2VYF - chains A and B; structure by X-ray diffraction, 3.60 A resolution.

Chain A:
Molecule: Replicative DNA helicase
Source organism: Geobacillus kaustophilus HTA426
Notes: EC 3.6.1.-
Reference sequence: Q5KU75 (Q5KU75_GEOKA); residue numbers follow UniProt; this construct covers 1-454
Sequence (454 residues; each row starts with the number of its first residue):
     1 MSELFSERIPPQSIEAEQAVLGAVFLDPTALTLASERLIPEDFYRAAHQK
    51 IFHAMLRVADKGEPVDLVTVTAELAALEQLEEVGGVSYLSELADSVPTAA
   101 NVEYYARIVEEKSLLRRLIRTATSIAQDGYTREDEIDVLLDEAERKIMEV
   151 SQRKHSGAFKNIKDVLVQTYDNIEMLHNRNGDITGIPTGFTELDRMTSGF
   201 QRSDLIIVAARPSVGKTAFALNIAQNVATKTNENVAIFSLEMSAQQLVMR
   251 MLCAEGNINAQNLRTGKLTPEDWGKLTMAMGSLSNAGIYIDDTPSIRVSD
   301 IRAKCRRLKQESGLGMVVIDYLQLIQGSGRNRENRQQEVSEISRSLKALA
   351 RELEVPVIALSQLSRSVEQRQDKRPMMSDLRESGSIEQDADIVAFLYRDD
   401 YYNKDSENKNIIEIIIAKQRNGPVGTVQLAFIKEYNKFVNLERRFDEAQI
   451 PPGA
Disordered / not traced: 1-7, 259-264, 366-381, 401-409, 437-454
Small-molecule neighbours:
  - gold ion (AU), molecule 1: Ala218, Leu221, Asn222, Arg250, Met251, Ala254, Glu434
  - gold ion (AU), molecule 2: Met249, Arg250, Cys253
Reported in the primary citation:
  - mutagenesis - K50A, R117A, R120A, R145A, R145A/K146A, R330A, R332A, R344A: decreased binding to ssDNA

Chain B:
Molecule: Replicative DNA helicase
Source organism: Geobacillus kaustophilus HTA426
Notes: EC 3.6.1.-
Reference sequence: Q5KU75 (Q5KU75_GEOKA); residues 1001-1454 here correspond to UniProt positions 1-454 (UniProt number = residue number - 1000)
Sequence (454 residues; row label = number of the first residue in the row):
  1001 MSELFSERIPPQSIEAEQAVLGAVFLDPTALTLASERLIPEDFYRAAHQK
  1051 IFHAMLRVADKGEPVDLVTVTAELAALEQLEEVGGVSYLSELADSVPTAA
  1101 NVEYYARIVEEKSLLRRLIRTATSIAQDGYTREDEIDVLLDEAERKIMEV
  1151 SQRKHSGAFKNIKDVLVQTYDNIEMLHNRNGDITGIPTGFTELDRMTSGF
  1201 QRSDLIIVAARPSVGKTAFALNIAQNVATKTNENVAIFSLEMSAQQLVMR
  1251 MLCAEGNINAQNLRTGKLTPEDWGKLTMAMGSLSNAGIYIDDTPSIRVSD
  1301 IRAKCRRLKQESGLGMVVIDYLQLIQGSGRNRENRQQEVSEISRSLKALA
  1351 RELEVPVIALSQLSRSVEQRQDKRPMMSDLRESGSIEQDADIVAFLYRDD
  1401 YYNKDSENKNIIEIIIAKQRNGPVGTVQLAFIKEYNKFVNLERRFDEAQI
  1451 PPGA
Disordered / not traced: 1001-1006, 1156-1157, 1180-1182, 1323-1331, 1366-1381, 1398-1410, 1427-1454
Small-molecule neighbours:
  - gold ion (AU), molecule 1: Ala1218, Leu1221, Asn1222, Arg1250, Met1251
  - gold ion (AU), molecule 2: Met1249, Arg1250, Cys1253, Gln1261

How chain A and chain B interact:
Contacting residue pairs - 59 pairs, chain A then chain B:
  Glu15(A) with Thr1071(B)
  Ala16(A) with Val1068(B), hydrophobic
  Pro97(A) with Asp1066(B); Leu1067(B), hydrophobic; Val1068(B), hydrophobic
  Thr98(A) with Asp1066(B)
  Asn101(A) with Pro1064(B)
  Tyr104(A) with Pro1064(B)
  Tyr105(A) with Val1068(B), hydrophobic
  Ala236(A) with Phe1159(B), hydrophobic
  Phe238(A) with Phe1159(B), hydrophobic
  Gln245(A) with Val1165(B); Thr1169(B), hydrogen bond; Gln1419(B)
  Val248(A) with Ile1162(B), hydrophobic; Val1165(B), hydrophobic; Leu1166(B), hydrophobic
  Met251(A) with Ile1162(B), hydrophobic
  Leu252(A) with Leu1166(B), hydrophobic
  Gly266(A) with Val1424(B)
  Lys267(A) with Ile1415(B)
  Trp273(A) with Ile1173(B); His1177(B)
  Met280(A) with Leu1166(B), hydrophobic
  Ile288(A) with Lys1160(B); Ile1162(B)
  Tyr289(A) with Phe1159(B); Lys1160(B)
  Ile290(A) with Phe1159(B); Lys1160(B), hydrogen bond (backbone-backbone)
  Asp291(A) with Ala1158(B); Phe1159(B)
  Pro294(A) with Arg1153(B); Gln1388(B)
  Ser295(A) with Arg1153(B), hydrogen bond (backbone-side chain)
  Arg297(A) with Gln1152(B); Arg1153(B); Lys1154(B)
  Val298(A) with Glu1036(B)
  Ser299(A) with Glu1036(B), hydrogen bond (backbone-side chain); Arg1037(B)
  Arg302(A) with Leu1033(B); Glu1036(B), salt bridge
  Lys304(A) with Phe1159(B)
  Cys305(A) with Phe1159(B)
  Arg306(A) with Glu1103(B), salt bridge; Tyr1104(B)
  Ser328(A) with Ile1039(B)
  Gly329(A) with Ile1039(B)
  Arg330(A) with His1053(B), hydrogen bond
  Gln337(A) with Asp1060(B)
  Glu341(A) with Ser1035(B)
  Arg344(A) with Thr1032(B); Ala1059(B); Asp1060(B), salt bridge
  Ser345(A) with Thr1032(B); Glu1036(B)
  Ala348(A) with Thr1032(B)
  Glu352(A) with Leu1033(B)
Interface residues without a listed pair, chain A (53 interface residues in all): Ser13, Ala19, Ile108, Ser243, Ala244, Leu268, Pro270, Leu276, Leu283, Ser284, Ala286, Ile296, Asp300, Leu308
Interface residues without a listed pair, chain B (43 interface residues in all): Thr1029, Pro1040, Glu1041, Leu1056, Glu1063, Ala1072, Val1086, Lys1163, Gln1168, Tyr1170, Leu1176

In short:
The interface between chain A and chain B involves 53 residues on one side and 43 on the other; the contacts
include 5 hydrogen bonds and 3 salt bridges. Polar pairs include Arg302(A)-Glu1036(B), Arg306(A)-Glu1103(B)
and Arg344(A)-Asp1060(B). The paper reports that K50A, R117A and R120A of chain A, among others, reduce
binding to ssDNA; 8 substitutions were tested in all.
Both chains are Replicative DNA helicase (Geobacillus kaustophilus HTA426). Entry 2VYF (Crystal Structure of
the DnaC) was determined by X-ray diffraction, deposited together with 2VYE.
